PDB entry 5SUC | X-ray diffraction, 1.54 A resolution | chains A and B

# Chain A
Name: Pre-mRNA-splicing factor 8
From: Saccharomyces cerevisiae S288C
UniProtKB: P33334 (PRP8_YEAST); residues 1836-2090 here = UniProt positions 1836-2090
Amino-acid sequence (258 residues; row label = number of the first residue in the row):
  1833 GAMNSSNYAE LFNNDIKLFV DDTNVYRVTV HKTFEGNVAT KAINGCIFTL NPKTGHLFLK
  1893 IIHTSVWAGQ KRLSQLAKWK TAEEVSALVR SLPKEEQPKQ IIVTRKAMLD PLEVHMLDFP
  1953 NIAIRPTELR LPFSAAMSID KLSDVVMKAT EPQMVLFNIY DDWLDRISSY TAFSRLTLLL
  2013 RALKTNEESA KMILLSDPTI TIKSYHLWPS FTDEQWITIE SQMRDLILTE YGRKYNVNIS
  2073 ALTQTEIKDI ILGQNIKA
Not modelled in the structure: 2070-2090
Construct notes: expression tag (1833-1835)
Small-molecule neighbours: V73 (N-(2-hydroxyethyl)-N-methyl-2-phenylacetamide): His1888, Leu1889, Phe1890, Leu1988, Phe1989, Asn1990

# Chain B
Name: A1 cistron-splicing factor AAR2
From: Saccharomyces cerevisiae S288C
UniProtKB: P32357 (AAR2_YEAST); aligned to UniProt positions 1-317 over residues 1-317
Amino-acid sequence (308 residues; numbered -3 to 317; 13 numbers in that range are skipped by the numbering (no residue carries them; nothing is unmodelled there); the number before each row is that of its first residue; numbers below 1 keep their minus sign (Gly-3 is residue -3)):
    -3 GAMAMNTVPF TSAPIEVTIG IDQYSFNVKE NQPFHGIKDI PIGHVHVIHF QHADNSSMRY
    57 GYWFDCRMGN FYIQYDPKDG LYKMMEERDG AKFENIVHNF KERQMMVSYP KIDEDDTWYN
   117 LTEFVQMDKI RKIVRKDENQ FSYVDSSMTT VQENEL
   166 SSSSSDPAHS LNYTVINFKS REAIRPGHEM EDFLDKSYYL NTVMLQGIFK NSSNYFGELQ
   226 FAFLNAMFFG NYGSSLQWHA MIELICSSAT VPKHMLDKLD EILYYQIKTL PEQYSDILLN
   286 ERVWNICLYS SFQKNSLHNT EKIMENKYPE LL
Not modelled in the structure: -3 to 0, 166-169
Construct notes: expression tag (-3 to 0); conflict Ser166 (Leu153 in P32357), Ser167 (Lys154 in P32357), Ser170 (Asp in P32357)
Curated features (UniProtKB/Swiss-Prot):
  - region: Leu261 to Ile282 (Leucine-zipper)
  - modified residue: Ser253 (Phosphoserine), Thr274 (Phosphothreonine)

# Interface between chain A and chain B
Residue-residue contacts - 17 pairs, chain A then chain B:
  Gln1907(A) with Met195(B); Leu199(B)
  Leu1908(A) with Met195(B), hydrophobic
  Trp1911(A) with Glu194(B); Met195(B), hydrophobic; Phe198(B), hydrophobic
  Asp1942(A) with Lys184(B), salt bridge; Phe198(B)
  Glu1945(A) with Lys184(B), salt bridge
  Val1946(A) with Ile189(B), hydrophobic; Glu194(B); Phe198(B), hydrophobic
  His1947(A) with Glu194(B)
  Leu1949(A) with Lys184(B); Ser185(B); Arg186(B)
  Asp1950(A) with Arg186(B), salt bridge

# Overview
9 residues of chain A face 8 of chain B across their interface, with 3 salt bridges. Polar contacts include
Asp1942(A)-Lys184(B), Glu1945(A)-Lys184(B) and Asp1950(A)-Arg186(B). Bound to chain A: compound V73.
Here chain A is Pre-mRNA-splicing factor 8 and chain B is A1 cistron-splicing factor AAR2, both from
Saccharomyces cerevisiae S288C. Entry 5SUC (PanDDA analysis group deposition -- Aar2/RNaseH in complex with
fragment P03G02 from the F2X-Universal Library) was determined by X-ray diffraction, deposited together with
5ST0, 5ST1, 5ST2, 5ST3, 5ST4, 5ST5 and 248 further entries.
